Entry 6A3E (X-ray diffraction, 2.70 A resolution); this record covers chains A and C of the 4 polymer chains in the assembly.

== Chain A ==
Name: GTP-binding nuclear protein Ran
From: Homo sapiens
UniProt: P62826 (RAN_HUMAN); residue numbers follow UniProt; this construct covers 1-216
Amino-acid sequence (235 residues; row label = number of the first residue in the row; numbers below 1 keep their minus sign (Gly-18 is residue -18)):
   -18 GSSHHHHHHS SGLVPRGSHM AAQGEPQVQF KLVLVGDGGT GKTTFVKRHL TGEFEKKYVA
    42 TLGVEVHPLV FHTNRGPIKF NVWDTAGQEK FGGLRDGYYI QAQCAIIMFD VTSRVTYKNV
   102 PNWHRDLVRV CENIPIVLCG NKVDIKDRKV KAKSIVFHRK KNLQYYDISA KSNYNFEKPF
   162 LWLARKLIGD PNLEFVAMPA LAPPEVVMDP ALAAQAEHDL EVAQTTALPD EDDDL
Unresolved in the structure: -18 to 6
Construct notes: expression tag (-18 to 0); engineered mutation Ala197 (Tyr in P62826)
UniProt features mapped onto this chain:
  - region: Lys37 to Val45 (Switch-I), Gly68 to Gln84 (Switch-II), Asp211 to Leu216 (Interaction with RANBP1)
  - binding site (GTP): Asp18 to Thr25, Glu36 to Thr42, Gly68, Asn122 to Asp125, Ser150 to Lys152
  - site: Gln69 (Essential for GTP hydrolysis)
  - modified residue: Ala2 (N-acetylalanine), Thr24 (Phosphothreonine), Lys37 (N6-acetyllysine), Lys60 (N6-acetyllysine), Lys71 (N6-acetyllysine), Lys99 (N6-acetyllysine), Lys134 (N6-acetyllysine), Lys159 (N6-acetyllysine)
  - cross-link (Glycyl lysine isopeptide (Lys-Gly)): Lys71 (interchain with G-Cter in SUMO2), Lys152 (interchain with G-Cter in SUMO2)
  - mutagenesis: Gly19 (G19V: Blocks DNA replication; when associated with L-69), Thr24 (T24L: Has low binding affinity for GTP and GDP. Almost completely abolishes interaction with BIRC5; T24N: Has low binding affinity for GTP and GDP. Decreases nuclear import of proteins and RNA ...), Thr25 (T25A: Minor effect on the interaction with the alpha phosphate group of bound GTP), Lys37 (K37Q: Mimics acetylation; enhances the nuclear export of RELA/p65; K37R: Decreased acetylation), Tyr39 (Y39A: Abolishes steric hindrance that traps the essential Q-69 in an unreactive position, and causes slow GTP hydrolysis in wild-type ...), Gln69 (Q69L: Strongly decreased GTPase activity. Probably locked in the GTP-bound form. Loss of interaction with NUTF2. Decreases nuclear location and leads to cytoplasmic location during interphase ...), Glu70 (E70A: Strongly decreases the relase of bound GDP), Arg76 (R76E: Probable loss of interaction with NUTF2. Loss of transport to the nucleus), Lys134 (K134Q: Loss of normal mitotic chromosome segregation and defective mitotic spindle orientation; K134R: Loss of normal mitotic chromosome segregation and formation of sister chromatid bridges), Asp211 to Leu216 (No effect on GTPase activity. Abolishes interaction with RANBP1)
Metal / ion sites: Mg2+: Thr24, Thr42 (together with GTP)
Small-molecule neighbours: GTP (guanosine-5'-triphosphate): Asp18, Gly19, Gly20, Thr21, Gly22, Lys23, Thr24, Thr25, Phe35, Glu36, Lys37, Lys38, Tyr39, Val40, Ala41, Thr42, Thr66, Ala67, Gly68, Gln69, Asn122, Lys123, Asp125, Ile126, Ser150, Ala151, Lys152

== Chain C ==
Name: Exportin-1
From: Saccharomyces cerevisiae (strain ATCC 204508 / S288c)
UniProt: P30822 (XPO1_YEAST); numbering as in UniProt; present here: 1-376, 414-440, 462-1058
Amino-acid sequence (1003 residues; row label = number of the first residue in the row; note: 58 numbers in that range are skipped by the numbering (no residue carries them; nothing is unmodelled there); numbers below 1 keep their minus sign (Gly-2 is residue -2)):
    -2 GGSMEGILDF SNDLDIALLD QVVSTFYQGS GVQQKQAQEI LTKFQDNPDA WQKADQILQF
    58 STNPQSKFIA LSILDKLITR KWKLLPNDHR IGIRNFVVGM IISMCQDDEV FKTQKNLINK
   118 SDLTLVQILK QEWPQNWPEF IPELIGSSSS SVNVCENNMI VLKLLSEEVF DFSAEQMTQA
   178 KALHLKNSMS KEFEQIFKLC FQVLEQGSSS SLIVATLESL LRYLHWIPYR YIYETNILEL
   238 LSTKFMTSPD TRAITLKCLT EVSNLKIPQD NDLIKRQTVL FFQNTLQQIA TSVMPVTADL
   298 KATYANANGN DQSFLQDLAM FLTTYLARNR ALLESDESLR ELLLNAHQYL IQLSKIEERE
   358 LFKTTLDYWH NLVADLFYE
   414 PLKKHIYEEI CSQLRLVIIE NMVRPEE
   462 IQLYKSEREV LVYLTHLNVI DTEEIMISKL ARQIDGSEWS WHNINTLSWA IGSISGTMSE
   522 DTEKRFVVTV IKDLLGLCEQ KRGKDNKAVV ASDIMYVVGQ YPRFLKAHWN FLRTVILKLF
   582 EFMHETHEGV QDMACDTFIK IVQKCKYHFV IQQPRESEPF IQTIIRDIQK TTADLQPQQV
   642 HTFYKACGII ISEERSVAER NRLLSDLMQL PNMAWDTIVE QSTANPTLLL DSETVKIIAN
   702 IIKTNVAVCT SMGADFYPQL GHIYYNMLQL YRAVSSMISA QVAAEGLIAT KTPKVRGLRT
   762 IKKEILKLVE TYISKARNLD DVVKVLVEPL LNAVLEDYMN NVPDARDAEV LNCMTTVVEK
   822 VGHMIPQGVI LILQSVFECT LDMINKDFTE YPEHRVEFYK LLKVINEKSF AAFLELPPAA
   882 FKLFVDAICW AFKHNNRDVE VNGLQIALDL VKNIERMGNV PFANEFHKNY FFIFVSETFF
   942 VLTDSDHKSG FSKQALLLMK LISLVYDNKI SVPLYQEAEV PQGTSNQVYL SQYLANMLSN
  1002 AFPHLTSEQI ASFLSALTKQ CKDLVVFKGT LRDFLVQIKE VGGDPTDYLF AEDKENA
Unresolved in the structure: -2, 1053-1058
Construct notes: expression tag (-2 to 0); engineered mutation Gly537 (Asp in P30822), Cys539 (Thr in P30822), Glu540 (Val in P30822), Gln541 (Lys in P30822), Cys1022 (Tyr in P30822)

== How chain A and chain C interact ==
Residue-residue contacts - 50 pairs, chain A then chain C:
  Gly44(A) - Gln35(C)
  Val45(A) - Phe23(C)  hydrophobic
  Val45(A) - Gln35(C)
  Val47(A) - Gln31(C)
  Trp64(A) - Phe23(C)  hydrophobic
  Trp64(A) - Gln31(C)
  Lys71(A) - Asp947(C)  salt bridge
  Gly74(A) - Thr39(C)
  Gly74(A) - Gln42(C)  hydrogen bond (backbone-side chain)
  Leu75(A) - Phe23(C)  hydrophobic
  Leu75(A) - Gln42(C)
  Asp77(A) - Phe65(C)
  Asp77(A) - Ser69(C)
  Asp77(A) - Lys117(C)  salt bridge
  Gly78(A) - Tyr24(C)  hydrogen bond (backbone-side chain)
  Tyr79(A) - Phe23(C)  hydrophobic
  Tyr79(A) - Gln35(C)  hydrogen bond
  Ile81(A) - Tyr24(C)
  Ile81(A) - Phe65(C)  hydrophobic
  Gln82(A) - Gln62(C)
  Asn103(A) - Glu172(C)  hydrogen bond
  Arg106(A) - Phe169(C)
  Arg106(A) - Gln173(C)  hydrogen bond
  Arg110(A) - Leu120(C)
  Arg110(A) - Leu161(C)
  Arg110(A) - Glu164(C)  salt bridge
  Arg110(A) - Glu165(C)  salt bridge
  Val111(A) - Phe65(C)  hydrophobic
  Val111(A) - Asn113(C)  hydrogen bond (backbone-side chain)
  Glu113(A) - Asn116(C)  hydrogen bond
  Lys134(A) - Gln463(C)
  His139(A) - Glu357(C)  salt bridge
  Arg140(A) - Met317(C)
  Arg140(A) - Lys360(C)
  Arg140(A) - Thr361(C)  hydrogen bond
  Arg140(A) - Asp364(C)  salt bridge
  Lys141(A) - Lys254(C)  hydrogen bond (backbone-side chain)
  Lys141(A) - Glu258(C)  salt bridge
  Lys141(A) - Met317(C)
  Asn143(A) - Lys254(C)  hydrogen bond
  Asn143(A) - Ser310(C)
  Asn143(A) - Gln313(C)  hydrogen bond
  Asn143(A) - Asp314(C)  hydrogen bond
  Gln145(A) - Glu355(C)  hydrogen bond
  Lys167(A) - Gln309(C)  hydrogen bond
  Pro172(A) - Ala302(C)
  Pro172(A) - Asn303(C)
  Thr206(A) - Ile749(C)
  Ala208(A) - Lys752(C)
  Glu212(A) - Arg757(C)
Interface residues without a listed pair, chain A (40 interface residues in all): Lys12, Leu43, Glu46, Thr93, Val96, Lys99, Asn100, Pro102, Lys130, Ala133, Tyr146, Asp213
Interface residues without a listed pair, chain C (45 interface residues in all): Gln25, Lys32, Leu38, Asn261, Ala304, Arg898, Ser950

== Overview ==
40 residues of chain A face 45 of chain C across their interface, with 14 hydrogen bonds and 7 salt bridges.
Polar pairs include Lys71(A)-Asp947(C), Asp77(A)-Lys117(C) and Arg110(A)-Glu164(C). Chain A binds GTP. From
UniProt: 23 GTP-binding residues and 15 mutagenesis sites on chain A.
Chain A is GTP-binding nuclear protein Ran (Homo sapiens) and chain C is Exportin-1 (Saccharomyces cerevisiae
(strain ATCC 204508 / S288c)); the structure, MVM NES mutant Nm15 in complex with CRM1-Ran-RanBP1, was
determined by X-ray diffraction together with 9VM1, 6A38, 6A3A, 6A3B and 6A3C from the same study.
